8ILB - chains B and C of the 18 polymer chains in the assembly; structure by electron microscopy, 3.00 A resolution.

== Chain B (and C) ==
Protein: Ribulose bisphosphate carboxylase large chain
Source organism: Synechococcus elongatus PCC 6301
Notes: EC 4.1.1.39; chain C of this document is another copy of the same molecule, construct and numbering; everything in this record applies to it too
UniProtKB: P00880 (RBL_SYNP6); residue numbers follow UniProt; this construct covers 1-472
Chain sequence (472 residues; each row starts with the number of its first residue):
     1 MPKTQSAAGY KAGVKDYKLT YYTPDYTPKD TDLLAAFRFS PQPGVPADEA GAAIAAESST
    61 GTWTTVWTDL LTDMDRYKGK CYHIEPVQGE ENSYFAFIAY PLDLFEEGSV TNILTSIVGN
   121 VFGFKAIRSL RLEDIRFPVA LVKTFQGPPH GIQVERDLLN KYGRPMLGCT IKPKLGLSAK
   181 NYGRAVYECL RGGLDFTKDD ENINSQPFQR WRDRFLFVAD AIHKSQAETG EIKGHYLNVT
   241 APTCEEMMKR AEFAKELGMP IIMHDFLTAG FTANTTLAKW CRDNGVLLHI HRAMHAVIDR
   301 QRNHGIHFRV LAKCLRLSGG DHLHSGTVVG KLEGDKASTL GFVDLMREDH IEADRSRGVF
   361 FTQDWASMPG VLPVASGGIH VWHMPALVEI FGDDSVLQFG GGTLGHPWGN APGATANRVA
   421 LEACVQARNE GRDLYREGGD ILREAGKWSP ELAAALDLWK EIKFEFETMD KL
Unresolved in the structure: 1-15, 467-472 (chain C: 1-13, 470-472)

== Chain B / chain C interface ==
Pairs across the interface (9):
  Arg76(B) with Ser367(C)
  Glu107(B) with Lys143(C), salt bridge
  Val139(B) with Ala140(C), hydrophobic
  Ala140(B) with Lys143(C)
  Lys143(B) with Glu107(C), salt bridge; Ala140(C); Thr144(C)
  Thr144(B) with Lys143(C)
  Ser367(B) with Asp103(C), hydrogen bond
Also at the interface, not in a pair above, chain B (9 interface residues in all): Leu102, Asp103
Also at the interface, not in a pair above, chain C (8 interface residues in all): Leu102, Val139

== Summary ==
Chain B and chain C form an interface of 9 and 8 residues respectively; the contacts include 1 hydrogen bond
and 2 salt bridges. Polar contacts include Glu107(B)-Lys143(C) and Ser367(B)-Asp103(C).
Chain B and chain C are both Ribulose bisphosphate carboxylase large chain (Synechococcus elongatus PCC 6301);
the structure, The complexes of RbcL, AtRaf1 and AtBSD2 (LFB), was determined by electron microscopy together
with 8ILM, 8IO2, 8IOJ and 8IOL from the same study.
